PDB entry 9EUG | electron microscopy, 4.50 A resolution (low resolution: residue-level contacts below are approximate; hydrogen-bond / salt-bridge calls are withheld) | chains D and K of the 27 polymer chains in the assembly

Chain D (and K):
Name: Baseplate component
Source organism: Staphylococcus phage 812
Notes: chain K of this document is another copy of the same molecule, construct and numbering; everything in this record applies to it too
UniProt: A0A0U1WF63 (A0A0U1WF63_9CAUD); residues 1-348 here = UniProt positions 1-348
Amino-acid sequence (348 residues; numbered 1 to 348; the number before each row is that of its first residue):
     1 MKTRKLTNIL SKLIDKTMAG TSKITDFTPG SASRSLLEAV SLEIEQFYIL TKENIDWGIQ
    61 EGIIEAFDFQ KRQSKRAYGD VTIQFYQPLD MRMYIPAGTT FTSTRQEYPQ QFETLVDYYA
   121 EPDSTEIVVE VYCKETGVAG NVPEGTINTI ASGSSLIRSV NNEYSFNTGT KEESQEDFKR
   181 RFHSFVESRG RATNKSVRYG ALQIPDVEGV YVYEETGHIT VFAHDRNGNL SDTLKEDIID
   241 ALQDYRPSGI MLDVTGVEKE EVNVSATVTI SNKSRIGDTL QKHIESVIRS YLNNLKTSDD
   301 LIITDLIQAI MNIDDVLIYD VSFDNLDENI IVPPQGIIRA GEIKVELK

How chain D and chain K interact:
Pairs across the interface (58; chain D residue first):
  A32(D) - T21(K)
  S35(D) - K16(K)
  S35(D) - T17(K)
  S35(D) - G20(K)
  S35(D) - T21(K)
  L36(D) - T17(K)
  A39(D) - K16(K)
  L42(D) - K16(K)
  E43(D) - I9(K)
  E43(D) - K12(K)
  E43(D) - L13(K)
  E43(D) - K16(K)
  E43(D) - I44(K)
  Q46(D) - Y48(K)
  F47(D) - F47(K)
  F47(D) - Y48(K)
  F47(D) - T51(K)
  L50(D) - K2(K)
  L50(D) - R4(K)
  L50(D) - Y48(K)
  T51(D) - T51(K)
  N54(D) - K2(K)
  N54(D) - T3(K)
  N54(D) - I55(K)
  I55(D) - I55(K)
  W57(D) - K2(K)
  G58(D) - I55(K)
  G58(D) - I59(K)
  E61(D) - I59(K)
  G62(D) - I59(K)
  I63(D) - I63(K)
  E65(D) - K179(K)
  A66(D) - I63(K)
  F67(D) - F182(K)
  F67(D) - H183(K)
  D68(D) - H183(K)
  R189(D) - V186(K)
  R191(D) - G190(K)
  R191(D) - R191(K)
  R191(D) - T193(K)
  R191(D) - K195(K)
  A192(D) - A192(K)
  D244(D) - T193(K)
  D244(D) - K195(K)
  R246(D) - T193(K)
  R246(D) - E214(K)
  P247(D) - A192(K)
  S248(D) - A192(K)
  S248(D) - N194(K)
  S248(D) - E214(K)
  S248(D) - I219(K)
  S248(D) - P247(K)
  S248(D) - I250(K)
  G249(D) - E214(K)
  G249(D) - E215(K)
  G249(D) - T216(K)
  G249(D) - I219(K)
  G249(D) - I250(K)
Other interface residues (no listed pair), chain D (31 interface residues in all): Y245, M251
Other interface residues (no listed pair), chain K (37 interface residues in all): K23, L37, I64, E187

In short:
The interface between chain D and chain K involves 31 residues on one side and 37 on the other.
Chain D and chain K are both Baseplate component (Staphylococcus phage 812); the structure, Cryo-EM structure
of Staphylococcus aureus bacteriophage phi812 baseplate in the pre-contraction state - core, wedge module ...,
was determined by electron microscopy.
